Entry 1PVI (X-ray diffraction, 2.60 A resolution); this record covers chains C and B of the 4 polymer chains in the assembly.

# Chain C
Molecule: 13-nt DNA strand
Sequence (13 nucleotides; numbered 2 to 14; the number before each row is that of its first residue):
     2 TGACCAGCTG GTC

# Chain B
Protein: Protein (pvuii (e.c.3.1.21.4))
From: Proteus vulgaris
Reference sequence: P23657 (T2P2_PROVU); numbering as in UniProt (aligned over 1-157)
Chain sequence (157 residues; each row starts with the number of its first residue):
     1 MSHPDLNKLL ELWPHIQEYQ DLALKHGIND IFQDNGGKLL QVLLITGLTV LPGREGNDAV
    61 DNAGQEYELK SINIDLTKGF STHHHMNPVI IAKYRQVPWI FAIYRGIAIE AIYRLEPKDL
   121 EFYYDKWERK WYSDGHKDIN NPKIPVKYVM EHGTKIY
Unresolved in the structure: 1
UniProt features mapped onto this chain:
  - binding site (Mg(2+)): Asp-58, Glu-68

# Interface between chain C and chain B
Residue-residue contacts (25; chain C residue first):
  DG8(C) with Asp-34(B), base contact; Gly-56(B), phosphate contact; His-83(B), salt bridge to the phosphate; Lys-93(B), salt bridge to the phosphate
  DC9(C) with Asp-34(B), sugar contact; Asn-35(B), phosphate contact; Gly-56(B), phosphate contact; Asn-57(B), hydrogen bond to the phosphate; Glu-68(B), phosphate contact
  DT10(C) with Asn-35(B), hydrogen bond to the phosphate; Lys-70(B), salt bridge to the phosphate; Ser-71(B), hydrogen bond to the phosphate; Ser-81(B), base contact; Thr-82(B), base contact; His-83(B), base contact; His-84(B), hydrogen bond to the base; Asn-141(B), base contact
  DG11(C) with Leu-76(B), phosphate contact; Thr-77(B), sugar contact; Ser-81(B), base contact; Asn-141(B), hydrogen bond to the base; Lys-143(B), hydrogen bond to the base
  DG12(C) with Leu-76(B), phosphate contact; Thr-77(B), phosphate contact; Lys-143(B), hydrogen bond to the base
Interface residues without a listed pair, chain B (20 interface residues in all): Glu-55, Leu-69, Ile-72, Asn-73

# In short
5 residues of chain C face 20 of chain B across their interface, with 7 hydrogen bonds and 3 salt bridges.
Among the polar pairs are DT10(C)/His-84(B), DG11(C)/Asn-141(B) and DG11(C)/Lys-143(B). From UniProt:
Mg2+-binding residues Asp-58(B) and Glu-68(B) on chain B.
Here chain C is a 13-nt DNA strand and chain B is Protein (pvuii (e.c.3.1.21.4)) (Proteus vulgaris). Entry
1PVI (Structure of pvuii endonuclease with cognate DNA) was determined by X-ray diffraction.
